2N8R - chains A and D of the 4 polymer chains in the assembly; structure by solution NMR.

[Chain A]
Name: Macrophage metalloelastase
Organism: Homo sapiens
Notes: EC 3.4.24.65
Reference sequence: P39900 (MMP12_HUMAN); residue numbers follow UniProt; this construct covers 100-263
Amino-acid sequence (164 residues; numbered 100 to 263; the number before each row is that of its first residue):
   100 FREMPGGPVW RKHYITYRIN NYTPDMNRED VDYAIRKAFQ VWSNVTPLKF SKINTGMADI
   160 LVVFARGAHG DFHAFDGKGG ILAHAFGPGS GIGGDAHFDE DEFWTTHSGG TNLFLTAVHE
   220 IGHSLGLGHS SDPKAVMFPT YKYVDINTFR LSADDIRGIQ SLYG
Metal / ion sites: Ca2+ site 1: D124, E199, E201; Ca2+ site 2: D158, G190, G192, D194; Zn2+ site 1: H168, D170, H183, H196; Ca2+ site 3: D175, G176, G178, I180, D198, E201; Zn2+ site 2: H218, H222, H228 (shared with P87(D), G88(D) of chain D)
Curated features (UniProtKB/Swiss-Prot):
  - active site: E219
  - binding site (Ca(2+)): D124, D158, D175, G176, G178, I180, G190, G192, D194, D198, E199, E201
  - binding site (Zn(2+)): H168, D170, H183, H196, H218, H222, H228

[Chain D]
Name: Collagen triple helix repeat family protein
Amino-acid sequence (36 residues; each row starts with the number of its first residue):
    73 GPPGPPGPPG PPGPPGVVGE QGEQGPPGPP GPPGPP
Modified / non-standard residues: P75, P78, P81, P84, P99, P102, P105, P108 (4-hydroxyproline; HYP)
Metal / ion sites: Zn2+: P87, G88 (shared with H218(A), H222(A), H228(A) of chain A)

[Chain A / chain D interface]
Pairs across the interface (32; chain A residue first):
  M103(A) - P86(D)
  P104(A) - P83(D)
  P104(A) - P84(D)
  P104(A) - P86(D)
  L181(A) - G91(D)
  L181(A) - E92(D)
  W203(A) - E92(D)
  G208(A) - E95(D)
  G209(A) - E95(D)
  T210(A) - E92(D)
  T215(A) - E92(D)
  H218(A) - G88(D)
  H218(A) - V89(D)
  E219(A) - V89(D)
  H222(A) - P86(D)
  H222(A) - P87(D)
  H222(A) - G88(D)
  L226(A) - P86(D)
  G227(A) - P86(D)
  H228(A) - P87(D)
  H228(A) - G88(D)
  F237(A) - V89(D)
  P238(A) - V89(D)
  P238(A) - V90(D)
  T239(A) - V89(D)
  T239(A) - V90(D)
  Y240(A) - V89(D)
  Y240(A) - V90(D)
  Y240(A) - E92(D)
  Y240(A) - Q93(D)
  K241(A) - Q93(D)
  Y242(A) - Q93(D)
Other interface residues (no listed pair), chain A (22 interface residues in all): G105, N211
Other interface residues (no listed pair), chain D (13 interface residues in all): G85, Q96

[Summary]
22 residues of chain A face 13 of chain D across their interface. D124(A), E199(A) and E201(A) coordinate Ca2+
site 1. D158(A), G190(A), G192(A) and D194(A) coordinate Ca2+ site 2. From UniProt: active-site residue
E219(A), 12 Ca2+-binding residues and 7 Zn2+-binding residues on chain A.
Chain A is Macrophage metalloelastase (Homo sapiens) and chain D is Collagen triple helix repeat family
protein; the structure, Productive complex between MMP-12 and synthetic triple-helical collagen, revealed
through paramagnetic NMR, was determined by solution NMR.
